1Z1G - chains J and B of the 12 polymer chains in the assembly; structure by X-ray diffraction, 4.40 A resolution (low resolution: residue-level contacts below are approximate; hydrogen-bond / salt-bridge calls are withheld).

Chain J:
Molecule: 29-nt DNA strand
Sequence (29 nucleotides; row label = number of the first residue in the row):
     1 CGCTCAAGTT TATATTAAAA AGCAGAGTT

Chain B:
Protein: Integrase
Organism: Enterobacteria phage lambda
Reference sequence: P03700 (VINT_LAMBD); residue numbers follow UniProt; this construct covers 1-356
Chain sequence (356 residues; each row starts with the number of its first residue):
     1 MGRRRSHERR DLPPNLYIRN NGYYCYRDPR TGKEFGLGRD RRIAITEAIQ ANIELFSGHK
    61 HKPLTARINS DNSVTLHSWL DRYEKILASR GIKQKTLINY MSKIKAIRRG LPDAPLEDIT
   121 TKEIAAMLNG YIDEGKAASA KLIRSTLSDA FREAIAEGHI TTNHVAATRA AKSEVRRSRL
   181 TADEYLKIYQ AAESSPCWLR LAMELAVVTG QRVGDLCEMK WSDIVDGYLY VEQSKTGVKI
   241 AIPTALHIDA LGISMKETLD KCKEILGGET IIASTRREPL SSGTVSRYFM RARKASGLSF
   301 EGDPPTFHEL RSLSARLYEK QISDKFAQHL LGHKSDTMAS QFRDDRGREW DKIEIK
Unresolved in the structure: 1-9, 338-348
Sequence notes: modified residue (1, 101, 127, 203, 219, 255, 290, 338); engineered mutation Phe-342 (Tyr in P03700)
Modified positions: Mse-1, Mse-338 (selenomethionine); Mse-101, Mse-127, Mse-203, Mse-219, Mse-255, Mse-290 (selenomethionine; parent Met)
Curated features (UniProtKB/Swiss-Prot):
  - active site: Arg-212, Lys-235, His-308, Arg-311, His-333
Reported in the primary citation:
  - binding site for the 25-nt DNA strand: Asn-15, Asn-20
  - binding site for the 25-nt DNA strand: Glu-34, Gly-36
  - specificity-determining residues: Tyr-17, Arg-27
  - mutagenesis - Y342F: abolished catalytic activity (citing earlier work)

How chain J and chain B interact:
Pairs across the interface (34):
  DC1(J) / Tyr-288(B)
  DG2(J) / Ser-274(B)
  DG2(J) / Arg-276(B)
  DG2(J) / Thr-284(B)
  DG2(J) / Tyr-288(B)
  DC3(J) / Leu-280(B)
  DC3(J) / Ser-281(B)
  DC3(J) / Thr-284(B)
  DT4(J) / Arg-287(B)
  DA6(J) / Lys-105(B)
  DA7(J) / Ser-102(B)
  DA7(J) / Arg-109(B)
  DA7(J) / Lys-136(B)
  DG8(J) / Asn-99(B)
  DG8(J) / Lys-136(B)
  DG8(J) / Ser-139(B)
  DT9(J) / Gly-135(B)
  DT9(J) / Lys-136(B)
  DT9(J) / Ala-138(B)
  DT9(J) / Ser-139(B)
  DT9(J) / Arg-176(B)
  DT10(J) / Val-175(B)
  DT10(J) / Arg-176(B)
  DT10(J) / Arg-177(B)
  DT11(J) / Arg-179(B)
  DT11(J) / Lys-235(B)
  DT11(J) / His-308(B)
  DA12(J) / Arg-212(B)
  DA12(J) / Lys-235(B)
  DA12(J) / His-308(B)
  DA12(J) / Arg-311(B)
  DA12(J) / His-333(B)
  DT13(J) / Gly-332(B)
  DT13(J) / His-333(B)
Also at the interface, not in a pair above, chain J (13 interface residues in all): DC5
Also at the interface, not in a pair above, chain B (38 interface residues in all): Lys-95, Tyr-131, Ala-137, Leu-142, Glu-174, Trp-198, Thr-236, Val-238, Thr-275, Pro-279, Asp-303, Leu-331, Lys-334

Overview:
The interface between chain J and chain B involves 13 residues on one side and 38 on the other. From UniProt:
5 active-site residues on chain B. The paper reports a binding site for the 25-nt DNA strand at Asn-15(B),
Asn-20(B) and Glu-34(B) among others; Y342F of chain B abolishes catalytic activity.
Here chain J is a 29-nt DNA strand and chain B is Integrase (Enterobacteria phage lambda). Entry 1Z1G (Crystal
structure of a lambda integrase tetramer bound to a Holliday junction) was determined by X-ray diffraction
(same publication as 1Z19 and 1Z1B).
